1QUQ - chains C and D of the 4 polymer chains in the assembly; structure by X-ray diffraction, 2.50 A resolution.

[Chain C]
Name: Protein (replication protein A 32 kd subunit)
From: Homo sapiens
Notes: fragment: central domain, residues 43-171
UniProtKB: P15927 (RFA2_HUMAN); residue numbers follow UniProt; this construct covers 43-171
Chain sequence (129 residues; each row starts with the number of its first residue):
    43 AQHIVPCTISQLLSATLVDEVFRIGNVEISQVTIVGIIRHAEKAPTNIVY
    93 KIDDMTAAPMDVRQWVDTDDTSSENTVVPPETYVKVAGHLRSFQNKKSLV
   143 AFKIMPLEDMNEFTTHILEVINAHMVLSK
Unresolved in the structure: 43-44, 109-116
UniProt features mapped onto this chain:
  - DNA-binding region: Val-74 to Pro-148 (OB)

[Chain D]
Name: Protein (replication protein A 14 kd subunit)
From: Homo sapiens
Notes: fragment: rpa14
UniProtKB: P35244 (RFA3_HUMAN); residue numbers follow UniProt; this construct covers 1-121
Chain sequence (121 residues; row label = number of the first residue in the row):
     1 MVDMMDLPRSRINAGMLAQFIDKPVCFVGRLEKIHPTGKMFILSDGEGKN
    51 GTIELMEPLDEEISGIVEVVGRVTAKATILCTSYVQFKEDSHPFDLGLYN
   101 EAVKIIHDFPQFYPLGIVQHD
Unresolved in the structure: 1-2, 118-121
UniProt features mapped onto this chain:
  - modified residue: Val-2 (N-acetylvaline)
  - cross-link (Glycyl lysine isopeptide (Lys-Gly)): Lys-23 (interchain with G-Cter in ubiquitin), Lys-39 (interchain with G-Cter in ubiquitin), Lys-88 (interchain with G-Cter in ubiquitin)

[Chain C / chain D interface]
Residue-residue contacts (54):
  Thr-50(C) with Tyr-113(D)
  Ser-52(C) with Pro-114(D), hydrogen bond (side chain-backbone); Gly-116(D)
  Gln-53(C) with Phe-112(D), hydrogen bond (side chain-backbone); Pro-114(D)
  Leu-55(C) with Ile-117(D), hydrophobic
  Ser-56(C) with Ile-117(D)
  Ile-79(C) with Glu-68(D)
  Arg-81(C) with Met-5(D)
  Asp-95(C) with Met-5(D); Arg-9(D), salt bridge
  Met-97(C) with Pro-8(D); Arg-9(D), hydrogen bond (backbone-backbone); Arg-11(D); Glu-68(D); Val-70(D), hydrophobic
  Thr-98(C) with Pro-8(D); Tyr-113(D); Pro-114(D); Gly-116(D), hydrogen bond (backbone-backbone)
  Ala-99(C) with Leu-7(D); Arg-9(D), hydrogen bond (backbone-side chain); Gly-116(D)
  Ala-100(C) with Met-5(D); Asp-6(D)
  Pro-101(C) with Met-5(D); Asp-6(D)
  Tyr-125(C) with Arg-11(D), hydrogen bond; Glu-68(D), hydrogen bond; Phe-87(D), hydrophobic
  Leu-149(C) with Lys-88(D)
  Glu-150(C) with Lys-88(D), hydrogen bond (backbone-side chain); Ser-91(D), hydrogen bond (backbone-side chain); His-92(D)
  Asp-151(C) with His-92(D)
  Met-152(C) with Phe-87(D), hydrophobic; Lys-88(D); Phe-94(D)
  Asn-153(C) with Pro-93(D), hydrogen bond (side chain-backbone); Phe-94(D); Asp-95(D), hydrogen bond (side chain-backbone)
  Phe-155(C) with Arg-11(D); Tyr-99(D), hydrophobic
  Thr-156(C) with Phe-94(D); Leu-98(D); Tyr-99(D)
  Ile-159(C) with Ile-106(D), hydrophobic; Tyr-113(D)
  Val-162(C) with Phe-112(D)
  Ile-163(C) with Ile-105(D), hydrophobic; Phe-112(D)
  His-166(C) with Phe-112(D)
  Met-167(C) with Phe-112(D), hydrophobic
  Ser-170(C) with Phe-112(D)
Other interface residues (no listed pair), chain C (29 interface residues in all): Glu-123, Leu-160
Other interface residues (no listed pair), chain D (31 interface residues in all): Cys-26, Ser-83, Tyr-84, Val-85, Ala-102, Phe-109, Leu-115

[Overview]
The interface between chain C and chain D involves 29 residues on one side and 31 on the other, with 11
hydrogen bonds and 1 salt bridge. Among the polar pairs are Asp-95(C)/Arg-9(D), Ser-52(C)/Pro-114(D) and
Gln-53(C)/Phe-112(D). From UniProt: a DNA-binding region on chain C.
Here chain C is Protein (replication protein A 32 kd subunit) and chain D is Protein (replication protein A 14
kd subunit), both from Homo sapiens. Entry 1QUQ (Complex of replication protein A subunits RPA14 and RPA32)
was determined by X-ray diffraction.
